8W12 - chains B and D of the 6 polymer chains in the assembly; structure by electron microscopy, 3.50 A resolution.

Chain B (and D):
Protein: Core protein VP3
Organism: Bluetongue virus (serotype 1 / isolate South Africa)
Notes: chain D of this document is another copy of the same molecule, construct and numbering; everything in this record applies to it too
UniProtKB: Q1AE73 (Q1AE73_9REOV); residues 1-901 here = UniProt positions 1-901
Amino-acid sequence (921 residues; row label = number of the first residue in the row; numbers below 1 keep their minus sign (Met-19 is residue -19)):
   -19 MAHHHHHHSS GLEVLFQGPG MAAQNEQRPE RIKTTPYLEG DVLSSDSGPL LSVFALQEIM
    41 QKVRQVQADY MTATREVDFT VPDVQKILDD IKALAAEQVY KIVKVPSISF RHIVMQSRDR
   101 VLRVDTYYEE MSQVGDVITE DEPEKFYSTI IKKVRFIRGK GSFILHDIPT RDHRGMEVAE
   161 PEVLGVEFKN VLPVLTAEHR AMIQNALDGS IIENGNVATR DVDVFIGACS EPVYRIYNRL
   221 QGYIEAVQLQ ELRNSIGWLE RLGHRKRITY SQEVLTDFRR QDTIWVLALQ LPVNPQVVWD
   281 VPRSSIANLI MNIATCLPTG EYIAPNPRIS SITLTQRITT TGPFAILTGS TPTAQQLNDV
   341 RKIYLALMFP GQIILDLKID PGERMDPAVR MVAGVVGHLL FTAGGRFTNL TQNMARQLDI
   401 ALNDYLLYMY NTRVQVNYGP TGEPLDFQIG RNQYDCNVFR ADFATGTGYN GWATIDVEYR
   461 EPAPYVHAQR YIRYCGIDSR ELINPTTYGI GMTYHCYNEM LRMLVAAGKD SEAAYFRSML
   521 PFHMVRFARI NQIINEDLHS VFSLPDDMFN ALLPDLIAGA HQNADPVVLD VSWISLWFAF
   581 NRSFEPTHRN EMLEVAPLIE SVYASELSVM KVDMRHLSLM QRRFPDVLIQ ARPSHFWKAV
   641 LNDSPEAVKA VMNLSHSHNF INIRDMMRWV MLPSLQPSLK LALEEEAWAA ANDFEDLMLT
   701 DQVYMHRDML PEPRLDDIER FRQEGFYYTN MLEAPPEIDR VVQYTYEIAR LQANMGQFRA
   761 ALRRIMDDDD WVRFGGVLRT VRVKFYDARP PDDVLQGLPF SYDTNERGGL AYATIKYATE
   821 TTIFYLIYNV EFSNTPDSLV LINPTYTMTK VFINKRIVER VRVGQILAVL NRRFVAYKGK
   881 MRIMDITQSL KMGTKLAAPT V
Disordered / not traced: -19 to 11, 50-62, 481-488, 895-901 (chain D: -19 to 23, 52-58, 656-661, 807-810, 893-901)
Sequence notes: expression tag (-19 to 0)
What the authors report for this chain:
  - mutagenesis - R431F: abolished growth in response to reverse genetics method

Chain B / chain D interface:
Pairs across the interface (40; chain B residue first):
  Arg707(B) - Ile842(D)  hydrogen bond (side chain-backbone)
  Arg707(B) - Asn843(D)
  Arg707(B) - Pro844(D)
  Glu712(B) - Arg763(D)  salt bridge
  Met755(B) - Thr835(D)
  Gly756(B) - Thr835(D)
  Gly756(B) - Pro836(D)
  Gly756(B) - Asp837(D)  hydrogen bond (backbone-backbone)
  Gln757(B) - Pro836(D)
  Gln757(B) - Asp837(D)  hydrogen bond (backbone-side chain)
  Phe758(B) - Asp837(D)  hydrogen bond (backbone-side chain)
  Arg759(B) - Arg789(D)
  Arg759(B) - Asp837(D)  hydrogen bond (backbone-side chain)
  Ala760(B) - Pro836(D)  hydrophobic
  Ala760(B) - Asp837(D)  hydrogen bond (backbone-side chain)
  Ala760(B) - Val840(D)  hydrophobic
  Leu762(B) - Ile842(D)  hydrophobic
  Arg763(B) - Leu841(D)
  Arg763(B) - Ile842(D)
  Arg789(B) - Arg759(D)
  Tyr802(B) - Asp837(D)
  Tyr812(B) - Ser838(D)
  Thr835(B) - Tyr812(D)
  Pro836(B) - Gly756(D)
  Asp837(B) - Gly756(D)
  Asp837(B) - Arg759(D)  salt bridge
  Asp837(B) - Tyr802(D)  hydrogen bond
  Asp837(B) - Tyr812(D)
  Ser838(B) - Tyr812(D)  hydrogen bond
  Val840(B) - Arg759(D)
  Leu841(B) - Arg763(D)
  Ile842(B) - Arg707(D)  hydrogen bond (backbone-side chain)
  Ile842(B) - Arg759(D)
  Ile842(B) - Leu762(D)  hydrophobic
  Ile842(B) - Arg763(D)
  Ile842(B) - Met848(D)  hydrophobic
  Asn843(B) - Arg707(D)
  Pro844(B) - Arg707(D)
  Tyr846(B) - Asn843(D)
  Met848(B) - Asn843(D)
Interface residues without a listed pair, chain B (26 interface residues in all): Gln752, Asn834
Interface residues without a listed pair, chain D (24 interface residues in all): Gln757, Phe758, Ala760, Met766, Asn834, Tyr846

Overview:
The interface between chain B and chain D involves 26 residues on one side and 24 on the other, with 9
hydrogen bonds and 2 salt bridges. Polar pairs include Glu712(B)-Arg763(D), Asp837(B)-Arg759(D) and
Arg707(B)-Ile842(D). From the paper: R431F of chain B abolishes growth in response to reverse genetics method.
Chain B and chain D are both Core protein VP3 (Bluetongue virus (serotype 1 / isolate South Africa)); the
structure, Cryo-EM structure of VP3-VP6 heterohexamer, was determined by electron microscopy (same publication
as 8W19, 8W1C, 8W1O, 8W1R and 8W1S).
